5VOZ - chains M and N of the 33 polymer chains in the assembly; structure by electron microscopy, 7.60 A resolution (low resolution: residue-level contacts below are approximate; hydrogen-bond / salt-bridge calls are withheld).

# Chain M
Protein: V-type proton ATPase subunit D
Organism: Saccharomyces cerevisiae (strain ATCC 204508 / S288c)
Reference sequence: P32610 (VATD_YEAST); residues 1-256 here = UniProt positions 1-256
Amino-acid sequence (256 residues; numbered 1 to 256; the number before each row is that of its first residue):
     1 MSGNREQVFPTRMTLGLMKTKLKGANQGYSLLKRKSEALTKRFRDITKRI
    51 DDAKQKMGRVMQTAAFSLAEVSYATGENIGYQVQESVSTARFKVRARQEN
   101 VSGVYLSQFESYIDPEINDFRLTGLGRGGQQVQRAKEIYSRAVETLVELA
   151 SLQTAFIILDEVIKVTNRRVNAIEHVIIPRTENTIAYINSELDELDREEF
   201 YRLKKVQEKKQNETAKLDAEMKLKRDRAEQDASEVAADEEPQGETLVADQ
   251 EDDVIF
Disordered / not traced: 1-7, 218-256

# Chain N
Protein: V-type proton ATPase subunit F
Organism: Saccharomyces cerevisiae (strain ATCC 204508 / S288c)
Reference sequence: P39111 (VATF_YEAST); numbering as in UniProt (aligned over 1-118)
Amino-acid sequence (118 residues; each row starts with the number of its first residue):
     1 MAEKRTLIAVIADEDTTTGLLLAGIGQITPETQEKNFFVYQEGKTTKEEI
    51 TDKFNHFTEERDDIAILLINQHIAENIRARVDSFTNAFPAILEIPSKDHP
   101 YDPEKDSVLKRVRKLFGE
Disordered / not traced: 1, 117-118

# How chain M and chain N interact
Pairs across the interface (9):
  Val87(M) - Ile28(N)
  Ser88(M) - Ile28(N)
  Phe92(M) - Gly24(N)
  Phe92(M) - Ile25(N)
  Lys93(M) - Thr6(N)
  Val94(M) - Arg5(N)
  Val94(M) - Thr6(N)
  Ala96(M) - Ala2(N)
  Ser140(M) - Ala23(N)
Interface residues without a listed pair, chain M (11 interface residues in all): Gly58, Arg91, Lys136, Tyr139
Interface residues without a listed pair, chain N (10 interface residues in all): Glu3, Gly19, Pro95

# In short
11 residues of chain M and 10 residues of chain N are in contact.
Chain M is V-type proton ATPase subunit D and chain N is V-type proton ATPase subunit F, both from
Saccharomyces cerevisiae (strain ATCC 204508 / S288c); the structure, Yeast V-ATPase in complex with
Legionella pneumophila effector SidK (rotational state 3), was determined by electron microscopy together with
5VOX, 5VOY, 5UF5 and 5UFK from the same study.
